Entry 7CZE (X-ray diffraction, 3.00 A resolution); this record covers chains B and I of the 3 polymer chains in the assembly.

# Chain B
Protein: Envelope glycoprotein L
Source organism: Human herpesvirus 4 strain B95-8
Reference sequence: P03212 (GL_EBVB9); residues 24-132 here = UniProt positions 24-132
Sequence (114 residues; each row starts with the number of its first residue):
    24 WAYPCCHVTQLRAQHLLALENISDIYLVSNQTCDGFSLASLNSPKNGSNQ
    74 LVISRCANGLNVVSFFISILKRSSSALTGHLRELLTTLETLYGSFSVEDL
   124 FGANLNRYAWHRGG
Unresolved in the structure: 133-137
Disulfides: Cys28-Cys56, Cys29-Cys79
Covalently attached groups: N-acetylglucosamine (NAG) linked to Asn53, Asn69
Differences from the reference sequence: expression tag (133-137)

# Chain I
Protein: Ephrin type-A receptor 2
Source organism: Homo sapiens
Notes: EC 2.7.10.1
Reference sequence: P29317 (EPHA2_HUMAN); residues 26-200 here = UniProt positions 26-200
Sequence (183 residues; each row starts with the number of its first residue):
    26 GKEVVLLDFAAAGGELGWLTHPYGKGWDLMQNIMNDMPIYMYSVCNVMSG
    76 DQDNWLRTNWVYRGEAERIFIELKFTVRDCNSFPGGASSCKETFNLYYAE
   126 SDLDYGTNFQKRLFTKIDTIAPDEITVSSDFEARHVKLNVEERSVGPLTR
   176 KGFYLAFQDIGACVALLSVRVYYKKHHHHHHHH
Unresolved in the structure: 26, 152-160, 201-208
Disulfides: Cys70-Cys188, Cys105-Cys115
Differences from the reference sequence: expression tag (201-208)
UniProt features mapped onto this chain:
  - mutagenesis: Arg103 (R103E: Significantly reduced response to EFNA1)

# Interface between chain B and chain I
Residue-residue contacts (27):
  Trp24(B) with Asp53(I); Arg103(I), hydrogen bond (backbone-side chain); Cys188(I)
  Ala25(B) with Ser68(I); Cys70(I), hydrophobic; Cys188(I), hydrophobic
  Tyr26(B) with Asn57(I)
  Pro27(B) with Arg103(I)
  Leu34(B) with Ile58(I), hydrophobic
  His38(B) with Ile58(I); Pro63(I)
  Thr55(B) with Arg103(I)
  Lys68(B) with Asp53(I), salt bridge
  Asn72(B) with Gly42(I); Leu54(I)
  Leu74(B) with Leu54(I)
  Val75(B) with Leu54(I), hydrogen bond (backbone-backbone); Met55(I), hydrophobic; Gln56(I)
  Ile76(B) with Gln56(I)
  Ser77(B) with Met55(I); Gln56(I), hydrogen bond (side chain-backbone); Asn57(I)
  Arg78(B) with Gln56(I), hydrogen bond; Ile58(I)
  Arg130(B) with Val161(I)
  Ala132(B) with Met59(I)
Also at the interface, not in a pair above, chain B (18 interface residues in all): Thr32, Gln73
Also at the interface, not in a pair above, chain I (21 interface residues in all): Glu40, Leu41, Tyr48, Asn60, Tyr65, Phe108, Val189
From the paper, about this interface:
  - residue pairs: Trp24(B)-Arg103(I) (hydrogen bond)
  - interface residues, chain B: Trp24(B), Lys68(B), Val75(B), Ser77(B), Arg78(B)
  - interface residues, chain I: Asp53(I), Leu54(I), Met55(I), Gln56(I)

# In short
18 residues of chain B face 21 of chain I across their interface, with 4 hydrogen bonds and 1 salt bridge.
Polar contacts include Lys68(B)-Asp53(I), Trp24(B)-Arg103(I) and Ser77(B)-Gln56(I). The authors report a
hydrogen bond between Trp24(B) and Arg103(I). Covalently linked N-acetylglucosamine: at Asn53(B) and Asn69(B).
From the paper: interface residues Trp24(B), Lys68(B) and Asp53(I) among others.
Chain B is Envelope glycoprotein L (Human herpesvirus 4 strain B95-8) and chain I is Ephrin type-A receptor 2
(Homo sapiens); the structure, Crystal structure of Epstein-Barr virus (EBV) gHgL and in complex with the
ligand binding domian (LBD) ..., was determined by X-ray diffraction together with 7CZF from the same study.
